PDB entry 3QEF | X-ray diffraction, 1.79 A resolution | chain A

# Chain A
Name: Beta-xylosidase/alpha-L-arabinfuranosidase, gly43N
Organism: Cellvibrio japonicus
Notes: EC 3.2.1.-
Reference sequence: B3PD60 (B3PD60_CELJU); numbering as in UniProt (aligned over 28-334)
Chain sequence (307 residues; row label = number of the first residue in the row):
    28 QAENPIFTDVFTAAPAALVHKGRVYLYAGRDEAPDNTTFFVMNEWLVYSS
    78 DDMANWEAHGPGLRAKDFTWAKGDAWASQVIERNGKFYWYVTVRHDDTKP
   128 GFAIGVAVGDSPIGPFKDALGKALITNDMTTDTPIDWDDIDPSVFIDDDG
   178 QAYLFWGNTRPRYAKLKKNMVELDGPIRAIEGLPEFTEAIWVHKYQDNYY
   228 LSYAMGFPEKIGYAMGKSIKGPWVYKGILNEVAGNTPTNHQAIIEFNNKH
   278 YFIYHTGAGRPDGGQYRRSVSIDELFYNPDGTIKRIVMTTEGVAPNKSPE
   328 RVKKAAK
Disordered / not traced: 28-29, 326-334
Sequence notes: engineered mutation Ala41 (Asp in B3PD60)
Bound ions: Ca2+: Asn154, Thr157, Asp165, Asp166
Ligand contacts: alpha-L-arabinofuranose (AHR): Phe66, Phe67, Trp103, Phe129, Trp164, Ile167, Asn185, Thr186, Thr214, Glu215, Phe234, Glu236, Thr265, His267
Reported in the primary citation:
  - binding site for 1,2-ethanediol: Trp103, Arg295
  - binding site for alpha-L-arabinofuranose: Phe66, Trp164, Asn185, Glu215, Phe234, Gln292, Tyr293
  - specificity-determining residues: Asn185 (by similarity / conservation)
  - catalytic residues: Asp168, Glu215 (by similarity / conservation)
  - mutagenesis - D41A, D168A, E215A: abolished catalytic activity
  - mutagenesis - F66A, T186A, T214A, Q292A, Y293A: unchanged catalytic activity
  - mutagenesis - F67A (>100-fold), W103A, W164A (10-30 fold), I167A (>100-fold), F234A: decreased catalytic activity
  - mutagenesis - N185A: increased catalytic activity on 4NPA
  - mutagenesis - N185A (3000fold), T186W, T186W/T214W, T214W, H267A (30fold): decreased catalytic activity on arabinan
  - mutagenesis - T186W, T214W, H267A: unchanged catalytic activity on 4NPA
  - mutagenesis - W103A: abolished catalytic activity on arabinan

# Summary
Bound to chain A: alpha-L-arabinofuranose. Asn154, Thr157, Asp165 and Asp166 form the Ca2+ site. The paper
reports catalytic residues Asp168 and Glu215; F67A, W103A and W164A, among others, reduce catalytic activity;
18 substitutions were tested in all.
Chain A is Beta-xylosidase/alpha-L-arabinfuranosidase, gly43N (Cellvibrio japonicus); the structure, The
structure and function of an arabinan-specific alpha-1,2-arabinofuranosidase identified from screening the
activities of bacterial GH43 ..., was determined by X-ray diffraction together with 3QED and 3QEE from the
same study.
